Entry 5BKJ (electron microscopy, 3.50 A resolution); this record covers chains F and E of the 8 polymer chains in the assembly.

[Chain F (and E)]
Molecule: Calcium-gated potassium channel MthK
From: Methanothermobacter thermautotrophicus
Notes: chain E of this document is another copy of the same molecule, construct and numbering; everything in this record applies to it too
UniProt: O27564 (MTHK_METTH); residue numbers follow UniProt; this construct covers 1-336
Chain sequence (336 residues; row label = number of the first residue in the row):
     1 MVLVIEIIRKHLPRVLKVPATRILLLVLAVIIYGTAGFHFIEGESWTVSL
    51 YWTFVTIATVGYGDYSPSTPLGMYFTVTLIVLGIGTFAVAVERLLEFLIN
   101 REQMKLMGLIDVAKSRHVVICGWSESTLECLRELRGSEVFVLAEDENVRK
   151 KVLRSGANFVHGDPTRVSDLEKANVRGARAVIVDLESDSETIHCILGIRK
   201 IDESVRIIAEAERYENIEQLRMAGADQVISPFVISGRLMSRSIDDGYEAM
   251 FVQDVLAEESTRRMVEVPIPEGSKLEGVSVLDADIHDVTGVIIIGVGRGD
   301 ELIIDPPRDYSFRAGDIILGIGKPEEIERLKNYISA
Disordered / not traced: 1-114 (chain E: 1-19)
Swiss-Prot annotation at these positions:
  - motif: Thr59 to Asp64 (Selectivity filter)
  - binding site (Ca(2+)): Asp184, Glu210, Glu212
  - mutagenesis: Met107 (M107I: Elimination of the 26 kDa product and reduced levels of channel expression), Asp184 (D184N: At high calcium concentration, mean open time is short and mean closed time is long compared with wild-type)
What the authors report for this chain:
  - binding site for 1-(tripentyl-$L4-azanyl)pentane: Ile84, Phe87
  - mutagenesis - A90L (8-fold): decreased binding to TPeA
  - mutagenesis - V91F: unchanged binding to TPeA

[Chain F / chain E interface]
Residue-residue contacts - 128 pairs, chain F then chain E:
  Glu125(F) - Glu212(E)
  Glu125(F) - Arg213(E)
  Ser126(F) - Phe232(E)
  Ser126(F) - Gly236(E)
  Glu129(F) - Tyr214(E)
  Glu129(F) - Gly236(E)
  Cys130(F) - Gly236(E)
  Cys130(F) - Ser240(E)
  Arg132(F) - Tyr214(E)
  Glu133(F) - Gly236(E)
  Glu133(F) - Ser240(E)  hydrogen bond
  Leu134(F) - Ile243(E)  hydrophobic
  Arg179(F) - Ile243(E)
  Arg179(F) - Asp244(E)  salt bridge
  Ile182(F) - Met239(E)  hydrophobic
  Arg206(F) - Ser242(E)  hydrogen bond (side chain-backbone)
  Arg206(F) - Ile243(E)
  Arg206(F) - Asp245(E)  hydrogen bond (side chain-backbone)
  Arg206(F) - Gly246(E)
  Ile208(F) - Met239(E)
  Ile208(F) - Ser242(E)
  Ala209(F) - Met239(E)
  Glu210(F) - Met239(E)
  Glu212(F) - Glu125(E)
  Arg213(F) - Glu125(E)
  Tyr214(F) - Glu129(E)
  Tyr214(F) - Glu258(E)
  Ile217(F) - Gln253(E)
  Ile217(F) - Glu258(E)
  Arg221(F) - Glu258(E)  salt bridge
  Gln227(F) - Ala249(E)
  Gln227(F) - Met250(E)
  Val228(F) - Gln253(E)
  Ile229(F) - Ser235(E)
  Ile229(F) - Leu238(E)
  Ile229(F) - Met239(E)  hydrophobic
  Ile229(F) - Gln253(E)
  Ser230(F) - Gln253(E)  hydrogen bond
  Ser230(F) - Ala257(E)
  Pro231(F) - Pro231(E)
  Pro231(F) - Ser235(E)
  Phe232(F) - Phe232(E)  hydrophobic
  Val233(F) - Ala257(E)
  Ser235(F) - Ser126(E)
  Ser235(F) - Glu210(E)  hydrogen bond
  Gly236(F) - Ser126(E)
  Gly236(F) - Glu129(E)
  Gly236(F) - Cys130(E)
  Arg237(F) - Glu133(E)  salt bridge
  Arg237(F) - Leu256(E)
  Arg237(F) - Ala257(E)  hydrogen bond (side chain-backbone)
  Met239(F) - Ser126(E)
  Met239(F) - Ile182(E)  hydrophobic
  Met239(F) - Ile208(E)
  Met239(F) - Glu210(E)
  Met239(F) - Ile229(E)  hydrophobic
  Ser240(F) - Cys130(E)
  Ser240(F) - Glu133(E)
  Ser240(F) - Leu134(E)
  Ser242(F) - Arg206(E)  hydrogen bond (backbone-side chain)
  Ser242(F) - Ile208(E)
  Ile243(F) - Leu134(E)  hydrophobic
  Ile243(F) - Arg179(E)
  Ile243(F) - Ala180(E)  hydrophobic
  Ile243(F) - Arg206(E)
  Asp244(F) - Arg179(E)  salt bridge
  Asp245(F) - Glu266(E)
  Gly246(F) - Arg206(E)
  Tyr247(F) - Glu266(E)
  Tyr247(F) - Gly297(E)
  Tyr247(F) - Gly299(E)
  Tyr247(F) - Asp300(E)  hydrogen bond (side chain-backbone)
  Tyr247(F) - Glu301(E)
  Tyr247(F) - Leu302(E)  hydrophobic
  Tyr247(F) - Ile317(E)  hydrophobic
  Tyr247(F) - Leu319(E)
  Glu248(F) - Leu256(E)
  Glu248(F) - Met264(E)
  Ala249(F) - Gln227(E)
  Met250(F) - Gln227(E)
  Met250(F) - Asp300(E)
  Phe251(F) - Met264(E)  hydrophobic
  Phe251(F) - Ile294(E)  hydrophobic
  Phe251(F) - Leu302(E)
  Phe251(F) - Ile304(E)  hydrophobic
  Phe251(F) - Leu319(E)  hydrophobic
  Gln253(F) - Ile217(E)
  Gln253(F) - Arg221(E)
  Gln253(F) - Val228(E)
  Gln253(F) - Ile229(E)
  Gln253(F) - Ser230(E)  hydrogen bond
  Leu256(F) - Arg237(E)
  Leu256(F) - Val252(E)  hydrophobic
  Ala257(F) - Ser230(E)
  Ala257(F) - Val233(E)
  Ala257(F) - Ile234(E)  hydrophobic
  Ala257(F) - Arg237(E)  hydrogen bond (backbone-side chain)
  Glu258(F) - Tyr214(E)
  Glu258(F) - Ile217(E)
  Glu258(F) - Arg221(E)  salt bridge
  Glu259(F) - Arg237(E)  salt bridge
  Glu259(F) - Arg241(E)  salt bridge
  Arg262(F) - Ile304(E)  hydrogen bond (side chain-backbone)
  Met264(F) - Glu248(E)
  Met264(F) - Phe251(E)  hydrophobic
  Glu266(F) - Asp245(E)
  Glu266(F) - Tyr247(E)
  Glu266(F) - Glu248(E)
  His286(F) - Asp305(E)  salt bridge
  Gly290(F) - Asp305(E)
  Ile292(F) - Asp305(E)
  Ile294(F) - Phe251(E)  hydrophobic
  Gly297(F) - Tyr247(E)
  Arg298(F) - Tyr247(E)
  Gly299(F) - Tyr247(E)  hydrogen bond (backbone-side chain)
  Asp300(F) - Asp245(E)
  Asp300(F) - Tyr247(E)  hydrogen bond (backbone-side chain)
  Leu302(F) - Tyr247(E)  hydrophobic
  Leu302(F) - Phe251(E)
  Ile304(F) - Arg262(E)  hydrogen bond (backbone-side chain)
  Asp305(F) - Arg262(E)
  Asp305(F) - His286(E)  salt bridge
  Asp305(F) - Gly290(E)
  Asp305(F) - Ile292(E)
  Arg308(F) - Asp287(E)  salt bridge
  Ile317(F) - Tyr247(E)  hydrophobic
  Leu319(F) - Glu248(E)
  Leu319(F) - Phe251(E)  hydrophobic
Interface residues without a listed pair, chain F (72 interface residues in all): Val118, Ser124, Ala180, Asp184, Ile234, Leu238, Arg241, Val252, Val255, Glu301
Interface residues without a listed pair, chain E (72 interface residues in all): Val183, Asp184, Asp254, Val255, Glu259, Ile293, Arg298, Ile321

[In short]
The chain F/chain E interface involves 72 residues from each chain, with 14 hydrogen bonds and 10 salt
bridges. Polar pairs include Arg179(F)-Asp244(E), Arg221(F)-Glu258(E) and Arg237(F)-Glu133(E). From the paper:
a binding site for 1-(tripentyl-$L4-azanyl)pentane at Ile84(F) and Phe87(F); A90L of chain F reduces binding
to TPeA.
Chain F and chain E are both Calcium-gated potassium channel MthK (Methanothermobacter thermautotrophicus);
the structure, TPeA-bound closed MthK channel in nanodisc, was determined by electron microscopy together with
8FZ7, 8DJB, 5BKI and 5BKK from the same study.
